PDB entry 8DK2 | electron microscopy, 4.10 A resolution (low resolution: residue-level contacts below are approximate; hydrogen-bond / salt-bridge calls are withheld) | chains A and D of the 10 polymer chains in the assembly

[Chain A]
Protein: JetA
Source organism: Pseudomonas aeruginosa PA14
Reference sequence: A0A0H2ZJP9 (A0A0H2ZJP9_PSEAB); residues -5 to 499 here correspond to UniProt positions 34-538 (UniProt number = residue number + 39)
Sequence (517 residues; numbered -17 to 499; the number before each row is that of its first residue; numbers below 1 keep their minus sign (Met-17 is residue -17)):
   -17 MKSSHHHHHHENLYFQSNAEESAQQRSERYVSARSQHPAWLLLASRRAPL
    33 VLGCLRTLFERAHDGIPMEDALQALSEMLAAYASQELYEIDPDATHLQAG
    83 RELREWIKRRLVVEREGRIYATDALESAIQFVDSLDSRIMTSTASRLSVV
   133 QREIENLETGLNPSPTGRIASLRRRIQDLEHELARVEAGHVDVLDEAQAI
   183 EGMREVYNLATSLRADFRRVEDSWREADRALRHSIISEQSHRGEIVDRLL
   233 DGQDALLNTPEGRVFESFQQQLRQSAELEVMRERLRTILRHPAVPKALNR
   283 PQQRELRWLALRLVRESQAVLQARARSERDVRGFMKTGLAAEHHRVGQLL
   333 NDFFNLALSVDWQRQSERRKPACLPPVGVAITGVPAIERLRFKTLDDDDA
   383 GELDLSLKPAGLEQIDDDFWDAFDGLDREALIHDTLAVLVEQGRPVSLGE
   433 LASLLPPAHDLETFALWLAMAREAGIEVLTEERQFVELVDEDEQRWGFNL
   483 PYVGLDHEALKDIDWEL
Unresolved in the structure: -17 to 4, 43-50, 68-75, 221-222, 370-403, 498-499
Sequence notes: initiating methionine (-17); expression tag (-16 to -6); conflict Tyr-4 (Trp35 in A0A0H2ZJP9), Phe-3 (Lys36 in A0A0H2ZJP9), Gln-2 (Val37 in A0A0H2ZJP9), Ser-1 (Ala38 in A0A0H2ZJP9), Asn0 (Ala39 in A0A0H2ZJP9), Ala1 (Met40 in A0A0H2ZJP9)

[Chain D]
Protein: JetC
Source organism: Pseudomonas aeruginosa PA14
Reference sequence: A0A8G4Z850 (A0A8G4Z850_PSEAI); residue numbers follow UniProt; this construct covers 2-1101
Sequence (1119 residues; numbered -17 to 1101; the number before each row is that of its first residue; numbers below 1 keep their minus sign (Met-17 is residue -17)):
   -17 MKSSHHHHHHENLYFQSNAKQALLWRDSETFILTSIELYNWGGFQGYHRA
    33 EIDPSGTAVIGPTGSGKTTLVDALMTLLCANPRYNLASTGGHESDRDLVS
    83 YVRGVTGPGDGGVEQSHIARQGKTVTAIAATLERDGAQVRLGAVLWFEGT
   133 SSSASDLKKLWLLSESPEQTLEHWLSQHHAGGMRALRQMEKDGMGIWPYP
   183 SKKAFLARLRDYFEVGENAFTLLNRAAGLKQLNSIDEIFRELVLDDRSAF
   233 ERAAEVASSFDDLTDIHRELETARKQQRSLQPVADGWERYRALQEQLQDK
   283 QALEGILPVWFAEQGYRLWLAETNRLEKEHKQAELDQAQCRSQLEIQKGV
   333 VDQHRQRYLRVGGAGIDQLRGRIADWVRECDKRRLKAEQYQRLAKGLGLA
   383 DELSAAALEENQQQIAARLEILAQQTTDARQKAFDAGLVQQELNGRLQSL
   433 QQERAEVERRPGSNLPGHFHAFRGDLAQELGVDESALPFVAELVQVKPEE
   483 LAWRGAIERAIGSHRLRILVPQGSSQAALRWVNQRHNRLHVRLLEVKEPS
   533 SRPVFFDDGFTRKLTFKEHPYREAVKALLADNDRHCVESTEQLRHTPHAM
   583 TAQGLMSGKERFFDKQDQKRLDEDWLTGFDNRDRLAFLAEQIREVNEQLV
   633 PAKLALDAAQGDVGQLESQASLLQRIEELQFDDIDRPGAERQLQSLRTQL
   683 DTLTRPDSNLAVIKAELDQAEALRESLDQQLQRLIEQCVQLKTQFDQAAS
   733 ATRKAYRGAEKGLSDTQRELAQAHFPILSTDDLGDIDELERKHTRELQGQ
   783 LKTLGEKLGDQKTELAKRMSDALKADTGALAEVGRELVDVPRYLERLRVL
   833 TEEALPEKLKRFLEYLNRSSDDGVTQLLSYIDHEVSMIEERLDDLNSTMQ
   883 RVDFQPGRYLRLVAKKVIHESLRTLQHAQRQLNSARFIDDEGESHYKALQ
   933 ALVGLLKDACEHSRNQGAKALLDPRFRLEFAVSVIDREGNNLIETRTGSQ
   983 GGSGGEKEIIASYVLTASLSYALCPDGSSRPLFGTIVLDQAFSRSSHAVA
  1033 GRIIAALREFGLHAVFITPNKEMRLLRHHTRSAVVVHRRGVESSLVSLSW
  1083 EALDEHHQQRIRAMHEVAH
Unresolved in the structure: -17 to 9, 343-690, 919-926, 1084-1101
Sequence notes: initiating methionine (-17); expression tag (-16 to 1); conflict Gln1022 (Glu in A0A8G4Z850)
Ligand contacts:
  - ATP-gamma-S (AGS; phosphothiophosphoric acid-adenylate ester), molecule 1: Thr45, Gly46, Ser47, Gly48, Lys49, Thr50, Thr51, Arg78, Ser82, Tyr83, Val87, Thr88, Gly89, Arg1070
  - ATP-gamma-S (AGS), molecule 2: Gly983, Ser985, Gly986, Gly987, Glu988, Arg1026

[Interface between chain A and chain D]
Pairs across the interface - 25 pairs, chain A then chain D:
  His441(A) - Arg1056(D)
  His441(A) - Arg1059(D)
  Asp442(A) - Arg1059(D)
  Leu443(A) - Arg1059(D)
  Leu443(A) - Trp1082(D)
  Glu444(A) - Met1055(D)
  Glu444(A) - Arg1056(D)
  Glu444(A) - Arg1059(D)
  Arg454(A) - His1069(D)
  Arg454(A) - Arg1071(D)
  Arg454(A) - Ser1076(D)
  Glu455(A) - His1069(D)
  Glu455(A) - Arg1071(D)
  Gly457(A) - Arg1071(D)
  Arg465(A) - Ser1079(D)
  Arg477(A) - Glu1083(D)
  Trp478(A) - Arg1063(D)
  Trp478(A) - Glu1083(D)
  Gly479(A) - Trp1082(D)
  Gly479(A) - Glu1083(D)
  Phe480(A) - Ser1081(D)
  Phe480(A) - Trp1082(D)
  Asn481(A) - Ser1081(D)
  Leu482(A) - Leu1080(D)
  Pro483(A) - Leu1080(D)
Also at the interface, not in a pair above, chain A (20 interface residues in all): Phe446, Ala447, Leu450, Ala451, Ala456
Also at the interface, not in a pair above, chain D (14 interface residues in all): Ile42, Val1078

[In short]
Chain A and chain D form an interface of 20 and 14 residues respectively. Bound to chain D: ATP-gamma-S.
Here chain A is JetA and chain D is JetC, both from Pseudomonas aeruginosa PA14. Entry 8DK2 (CryoEM structure
of Pseudomonas aeruginosa PA14 JetABC in an unclamped state trapped in ATP dependent dimeric ...) was
determined by electron microscopy (same publication as 7TIL, 8DK1 and 8DK3).
